Entry 1Q0S (X-ray diffraction, 2.30 A resolution); this record covers chain A.

Chain A:
Molecule: DNA adenine methylase
From: Enterobacteria phage T4
Notes: EC 2.1.1.72
UniProt: P04392 (DMA_BPT4); residues 1-259 here = UniProt positions 1-259
Chain sequence (259 residues; row label = number of the first residue in the row):
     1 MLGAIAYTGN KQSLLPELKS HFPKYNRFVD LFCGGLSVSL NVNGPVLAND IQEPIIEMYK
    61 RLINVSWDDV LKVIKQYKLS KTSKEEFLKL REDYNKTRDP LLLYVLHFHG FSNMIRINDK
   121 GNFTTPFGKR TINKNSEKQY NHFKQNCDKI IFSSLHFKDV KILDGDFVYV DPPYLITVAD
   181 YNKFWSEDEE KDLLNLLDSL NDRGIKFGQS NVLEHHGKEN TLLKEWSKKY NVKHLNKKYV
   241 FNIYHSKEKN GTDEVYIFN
Unresolved in the structure: 236-253
Residues lining bound ligands: S-adenosylhomocysteine (SAH): Y7, T8, G9, N10, K11, L31, F32, C33, G34, G35, L36, S37, V38, N49, D50, I51, Q52, L155, H156, F157, D171, P172, P173, Y181, F184, W185
Curated features (UniProtKB/Swiss-Prot):
  - binding site (S-adenosyl-L-methionine): Y7, K11, F32 to S37, D50, H156, F157, D171, Y181
What the authors report for this chain:
  - binding site for S-adenosylhomocysteine: Y7, K11, F32, G34, S37, D50, I51, Q52, F157, D171, P172, P173, Y181, F184, W185
  - mutagenesis - P172A, P172T (20-fold): decreased binding to AdoMet (citing earlier work)
  - mutagenesis - S20P, N26D: increased catalytic activity (citing earlier work)
  - mutagenesis - D188E: unchanged catalytic activity (citing earlier work)
  - mutagenesis - P126S: increased catalytic activity on noncognate sites (citing earlier work)
  - catalytic residues: K11, D171, Y181, E254 (proposed by the authors, not directly observed)
  - contacts within the chain: K11-D171, K11-Y174 (hydrogen bond)

In short:
Chain A binds S-adenosylhomocysteine. Curated annotation (UniProt) lists 13 S-adenosyl-L-methionine-binding
residues. From the paper: catalytic residues K11, D171 and Y181 among others; P172A and P172T reduce binding
to AdoMet; 6 substitutions were tested in all.
Chain A is DNA adenine methylase (Enterobacteria phage T4); the structure, Binary Structure of T4DAM with
AdoHcy, was determined by X-ray diffraction together with 1Q0T from the same study.
